PDB entry 4G26 | X-ray diffraction, 1.75 A resolution | chain A

Chain A:
Protein: Pentatricopeptide repeat-containing protein At2g32230, mitochondrial
From: Arabidopsis thaliana
Notes: EC 3.1.26.5
UniProtKB: Q66GI4 (PP179_ARATH); residues 77-572 here = UniProt positions 77-572
Amino-acid sequence (501 residues; row label = number of the first residue in the row):
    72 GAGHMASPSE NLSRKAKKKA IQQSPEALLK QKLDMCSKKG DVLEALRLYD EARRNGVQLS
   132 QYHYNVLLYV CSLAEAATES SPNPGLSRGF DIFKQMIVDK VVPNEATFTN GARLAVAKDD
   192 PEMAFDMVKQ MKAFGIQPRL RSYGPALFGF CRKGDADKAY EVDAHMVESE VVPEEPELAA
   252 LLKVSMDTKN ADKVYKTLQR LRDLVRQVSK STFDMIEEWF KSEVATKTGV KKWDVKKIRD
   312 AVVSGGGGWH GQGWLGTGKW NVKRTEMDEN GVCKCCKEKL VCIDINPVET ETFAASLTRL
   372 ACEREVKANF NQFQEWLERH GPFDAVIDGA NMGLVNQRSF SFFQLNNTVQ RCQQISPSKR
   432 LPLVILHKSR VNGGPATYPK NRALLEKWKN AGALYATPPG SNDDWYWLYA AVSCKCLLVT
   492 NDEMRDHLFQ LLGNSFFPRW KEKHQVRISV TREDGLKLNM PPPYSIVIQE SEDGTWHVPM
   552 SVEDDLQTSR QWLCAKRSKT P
Unresolved in the structure: 72-94, 571-572
Differences from the reference sequence: expression tag (72-76)
Metal / ion sites: Zn2+: Cys344, Cys347, His548, Cys565; Ca2+ near Asp475 (its only coordinating residue here)
UniProt features mapped onto this chain:
  - binding site (Zn(2+)): Cys344, Cys347, His548, Cys565
  - binding site (Mn(2+)): Asp399, Asp474, Asp475, Asp493
From the paper describing this entry:
  - Zn2+ coordination: Cys344, His548, Cys565
  - Ca2+ coordination: Asp475
  - Ca2+ coordination through a water molecule: Asp399, Asp474, Asp493
  - contacts within the chain: Asp285-Arg335 (salt bridge)
  - mutagenesis - D474A (>1,000-fold), D475A (>1,000-fold): decreased catalytic activity
  - mutagenesis - D399A, D474A, D475A, D493A: unchanged binding to pre-tRNA
  - catalytic residues: Asp399, His498 (proposed by the authors, not directly observed)
  - mutagenesis - D399A (>1,000-fold), D493A (>1,000-fold): decreased catalytic activity on pre-tRNA

Summary:
The Zn2+ site is built by Cys344, Cys347, His548 and Cys565. Curated annotation (UniProt) lists 4 Zn2+-binding
residues and 4 Mn2+-binding residues. From the paper: catalytic residues Asp399 and His498; D474A and D475A
reduce catalytic activity; 4 substitutions were tested in all.
Chain A is Pentatricopeptide repeat-containing protein At2g32230, mitochondrial (Arabidopsis thaliana); the
structure, Crystal Structure of proteinaceous RNase P 1 (PRORP1) from A. thaliana with Ca, was determined by
X-ray diffraction, deposited together with 4G23, 4G24 and 4G25.
